Entry 6X06 (X-ray diffraction, 4.27 A resolution (low resolution: residue-level contacts below are approximate; hydrogen-bond / salt-bridge calls are withheld)); this record covers chains A and K.

[Chain A]
Protein: Nucleoporin NUP120
Source organism: Saccharomyces cerevisiae (strain ATCC 204508 / S288c)
Reference sequence: P35729 (NU120_YEAST); residues 1-757 here = UniProt positions 1-757
Chain sequence (758 residues; row label = number of the first residue in the row; numbering starts at 0):
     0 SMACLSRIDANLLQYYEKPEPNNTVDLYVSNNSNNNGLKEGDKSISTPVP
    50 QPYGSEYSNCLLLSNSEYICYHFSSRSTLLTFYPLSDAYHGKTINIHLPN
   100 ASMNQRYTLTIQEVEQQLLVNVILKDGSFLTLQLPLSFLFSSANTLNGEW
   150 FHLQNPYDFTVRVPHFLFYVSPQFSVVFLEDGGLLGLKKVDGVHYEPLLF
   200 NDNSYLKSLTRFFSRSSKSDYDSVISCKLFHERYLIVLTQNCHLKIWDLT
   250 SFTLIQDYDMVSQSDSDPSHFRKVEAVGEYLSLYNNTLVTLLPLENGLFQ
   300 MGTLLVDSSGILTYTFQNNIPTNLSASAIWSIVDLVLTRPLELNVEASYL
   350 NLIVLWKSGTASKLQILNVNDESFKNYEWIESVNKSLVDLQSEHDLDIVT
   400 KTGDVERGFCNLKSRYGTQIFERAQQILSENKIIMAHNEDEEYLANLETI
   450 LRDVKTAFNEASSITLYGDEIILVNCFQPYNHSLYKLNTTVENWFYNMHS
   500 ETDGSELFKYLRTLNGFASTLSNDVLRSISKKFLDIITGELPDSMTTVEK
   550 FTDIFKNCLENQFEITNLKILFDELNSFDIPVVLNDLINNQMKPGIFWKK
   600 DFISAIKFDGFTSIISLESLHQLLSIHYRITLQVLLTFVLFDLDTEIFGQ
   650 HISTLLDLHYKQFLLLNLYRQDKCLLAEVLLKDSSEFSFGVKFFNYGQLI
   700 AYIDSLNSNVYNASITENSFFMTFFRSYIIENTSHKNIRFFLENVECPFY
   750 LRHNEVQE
Not modelled in the structure: 0, 30-52, 189-203, 208-224, 264-275, 293-295, 303-313, 401-402, 501-504, 594-605, 715-757
Construct notes: expression tag (0)
UniProt features mapped onto this chain:
  - region: Leu131 to Leu152 (Leucine-zipper 1), Leu290 to Leu311 (Leucine-zipper 2)
  - modified residue: Thr417 (Phosphothreonine)

[Chain K]
Protein: Vhh-SAN11
Source organism: Vicugna pacos
Notes: antibody fragment or engineered binder
Chain sequence (124 residues; row label = number of the first residue in the row):
     1 QVQLVETGGGLVRAGGSLRLSCVDSGRTFRVYTMGWFRQAPGKEREFVAA
    51 IRWSGDRTYYGDPVQGRFTISRDKGKNTVYLQMNSLKPEDTAVYYCAAPA
   101 GGGVVYDDHKAYAYWGQGTQVTVS
Not modelled in the structure: 48-50
Cystine bridges: Cys22-Cys96

[Interface between chain A and chain K]
Contacting residue pairs - 15 pairs, chain A then chain K:
  Lys431(A) with Gly103(K); Val104(K)
  Ile432(A) with Gly103(K)
  Ile433(A) with Arg52(K); Gly103(K); Val104(K); Val105(K)
  Ala435(A) with Val31(K); Tyr32(K); Gly101(K)
  His436(A) with Val31(K)
  Asn437(A) with Phe29(K); Val31(K)
  Glu438(A) with Phe29(K)
  Glu441(A) with Gly102(K)
Other interface residues (no listed pair), chain K (12 interface residues in all): Arg30, Trp53, Tyr59
The authors on this interface:
  - epitope / paratope residues, chain A: Lys431(A)

[Summary]
8 residues of chain A face 12 of chain K across their interface. From the paper: the epitope/paratope residue
Lys431(A).
Chain A is Nucleoporin NUP120 (Saccharomyces cerevisiae (strain ATCC 204508 / S288c)) and chain K is Vhh-SAN11
(Vicugna pacos); the structure, Nup120 (aa1-757) from S. cerevisiae bound by VHH-SAN11, was determined by
X-ray diffraction (same publication as 6X07 and 6X08).
